Entry 5DS6 (X-ray diffraction, 3.35 A resolution); this record covers chains E and H of the 8 polymer chains in the assembly.

[Chain E]
Molecule: CRISPR-associated endoribonuclease Cas2
From: Escherichia coli (strain K12)
Notes: EC 3.1.-.-
Reference sequence: P45956 (CAS2_ECOLI); residues 1-94 here = UniProt positions 1-94
Chain sequence (104 residues; each row starts with the number of its first residue; numbering starts at 0):
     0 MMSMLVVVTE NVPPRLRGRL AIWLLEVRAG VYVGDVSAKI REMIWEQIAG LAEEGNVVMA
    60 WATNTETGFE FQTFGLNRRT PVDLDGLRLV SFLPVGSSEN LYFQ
Not modelled in the structure: 0, 94-103
Sequence notes: initiating methionine (0); expression tag (95-103)
UniProt features mapped onto this chain:
  - mutagenesis: Glu9 (E9A/R: No effect on spacer acquisition, Cas1-Cas2 complex formation or CRISPR DNA-binding by complex), Asn10 (N10A: No effect on spacer acquisition), Arg14 to Arg16 (No in vivspacer acquisition, significantly decreased protospacer binding), Arg14 (R14A: Slight decrease in spacer acquisition), Arg16 (R16A: Slight decrease in spacer acquisition; R16E: Dramatically decreased spacer acquisition in vivo), Arg18 (R18A: Very little spacer acquisition), Arg27 (R27A: Slight decrease in spacer acquisition), Lys38 to Arg40 (Very little in vivo spacer acquisition), Glu65 (E65A: No effect on spacer acquisition; E65R: Slight decrease in spacer acquisition, Cas1-Cas2 complex formation or CRISPR DNA-binding by complex. Loss of spacer acquisition; when associated with R-84), Arg77 to Arg78 (No spacer acquisition, significantly decreased protospacer binding), Arg77 (R77E: No change in spacer acquisition in vivo), Arg78 (R78E: Dramatically decreased spacer acquisition in vivo), 2 further mutagenesis entries in UniProt

[Chain H]
Molecule: 33-nt DNA strand
Sequence (33 nucleotides; numbered -3 to 29; the number before each row is that of its first residue; numbers below 1 keep their minus sign (DT-3 is residue -3)):
    -3 TAAACATTTA CTACTCGTTC TGGTGTTTCT CGT
Not modelled in the structure: -3 to 1

[Interface between chain E and chain H]
Contacting residue pairs (5):
  Arg14(E) - DA6(H)  salt bridge to the phosphate
  Arg77(E) - DC16(H)  hydrogen bond to the phosphate
  Arg77(E) - DT17(H)  salt bridge to the phosphate
  Arg78(E) - DC16(H)  salt bridge to the phosphate
  Phe91(E) - DC16(H)  phosphate contact
Other interface residues (no listed pair), chain H (4 interface residues in all): DC7

[In short]
Chain E and chain H each contribute 4 residues to their interface, with 1 hydrogen bond and 3 salt bridges.
Polar contacts include Arg77(E)-DC16(H), Arg14(E)-DA6(H) and Arg77(E)-DT17(H). Curated annotation (UniProt)
lists 14 mutagenesis sites on chain E.
Here chain E is CRISPR-associated endoribonuclease Cas2 (Escherichia coli (strain K12)) and chain H is a 33-nt
DNA strand. Entry 5DS6 (Crystal structure the Escherichia coli Cas1-Cas2 complex bound to protospacer DNA with
splayed ends) was determined by X-ray diffraction (same publication as 5DS4 and 5DS5).
